PDB entry 6RES | electron microscopy, 4.30 A resolution (low resolution: residue-level contacts below are approximate; hydrogen-bond / salt-bridge calls are withheld) | chains V and Y of the 31 polymer chains in the assembly

== Chain V ==
Molecule: ATP synthase subunit alpha
Source organism: Polytomella sp. Pringsheim 198.80
UniProt: A0ZW40 (A0ZW40_9CHLO); residues 1-562 here = UniProt positions 1-562
Chain sequence (562 residues; numbered 1 to 562; the number before each row is that of its first residue):
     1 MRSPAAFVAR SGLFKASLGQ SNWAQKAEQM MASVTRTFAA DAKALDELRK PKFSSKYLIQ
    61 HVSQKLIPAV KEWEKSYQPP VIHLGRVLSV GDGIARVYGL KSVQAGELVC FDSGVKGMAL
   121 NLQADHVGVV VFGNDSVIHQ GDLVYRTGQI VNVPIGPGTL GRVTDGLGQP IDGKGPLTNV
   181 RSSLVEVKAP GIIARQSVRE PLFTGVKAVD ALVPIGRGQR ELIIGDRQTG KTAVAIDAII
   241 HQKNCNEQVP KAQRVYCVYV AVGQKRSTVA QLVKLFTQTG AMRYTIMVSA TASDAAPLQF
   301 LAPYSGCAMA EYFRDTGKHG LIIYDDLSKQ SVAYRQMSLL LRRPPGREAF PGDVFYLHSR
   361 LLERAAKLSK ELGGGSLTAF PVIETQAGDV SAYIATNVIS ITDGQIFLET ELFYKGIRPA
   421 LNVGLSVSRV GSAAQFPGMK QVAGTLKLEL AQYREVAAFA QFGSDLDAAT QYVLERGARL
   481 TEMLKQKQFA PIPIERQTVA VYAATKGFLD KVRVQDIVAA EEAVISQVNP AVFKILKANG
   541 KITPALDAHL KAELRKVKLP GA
Disordered / not traced: 1-42
Differences from the reference sequence: conflict Arg266 (Lys in A0ZW40)
Metal / ion sites: Mg2+: Thr232 (together with ATP)
Ligand contacts: ATP (adenosine-5'-triphosphate): Asp226, Arg227, Gln228, Thr229, Gly230, Lys231, Thr232, Ala233, Gln264, Asp326, Phe413, Arg418, Pro419, Gln486, Lys487, Gln488

== Chain Y ==
Molecule: ATP synthase subunit beta
Source organism: Polytomella sp. Pringsheim 198.80
Notes: EC 7.1.2.2
UniProt: A0ZW41 (A0ZW41_9CHLO); residues 1-574 here = UniProt positions 1-574
Chain sequence (574 residues; numbered 1 to 574; the number before each row is that of its first residue):
     1 MALRYAAGLA KNVVQRQGAS LNIARAFAAE PAPAIDAGYV SQVIGPVVDV RFDGELPSIL
    61 SSLEVEGHSV RLVLEVAQHM GDNTVRCIAM DSTDGLVRGQ KVVDTGSPIK VPVGRGTLGR
   121 IMNVIGEPVD EQGPIDAADI WSIHREAPEF TEQSTEQEIL VTGIKVVDLL APYQRGGKIG
   181 LFGGAGVGKT VLIMELINNV AKAHGGFSVF AGVGERTREG NDLYREMIES GVIKLGAERG
   241 NSKCTLVYGQ MNEPPGARAR VALTGLTVAE YFRDIEGQDV LLFVDNIFRF TQANSEVSAL
   301 LGRIPSAVGY QPTLATDLGG LQERITTTTK GSITSVQAVY VPADDLTDPA PATTFAHLDA
   361 TTVLSRSIAE LGIYPAVDPL DSTSRMLNPN VIGAEHYNVA RGVQKVLQDY KNLQDIIAIL
   421 GMDELSEEDK LTVARARKIQ RFLSQPFQVA EVFTGTPGKY VDLADTISGF QGVLTGKYDD
   481 LPEMAFYMVG DIKEVKEKAD KMAKDIASRK EADNKKVSEE LKDIPSLDKL VSEIKEVVIE
   541 EDDGLEEDFK AEALSSETVV LNEEGKSVPL PKKN
Disordered / not traced: 1-35, 557-574
Differences from the reference sequence: conflict Ala350 (Gly in A0ZW41), Leu387 (Arg in A0ZW41)

== How chain V and chain Y interact ==
Contacting residue pairs - 72 pairs, chain V then chain Y:
  Ile59(V) with Asp82(Y)
  Gln60(V) with Asp82(Y)
  Leu88(V) with Gly81(Y)
  Ser89(V) with His79(Y); Met80(Y); Gly81(Y)
  Val90(V) with Ile59(Y); Gln78(Y); His79(Y)
  Gly91(V) with Gln78(Y)
  Asp92(V) with Arg303(Y)
  Asp135(V) with Ile59(Y)
  Ser136(V) with Ser58(Y); Ile59(Y)
  His139(V) with Ser58(Y); His79(Y)
  Gln140(V) with Leu56(Y); His79(Y); Gly81(Y); Asp82(Y); Asn83(Y)
  Val163(V) with Phe150(Y)
  Ile171(V) with Phe150(Y); Thr151(Y)
  Arg227(V) with Phe355(Y)
  Gln228(V) with Leu358(Y); Arg385(Y)
  Lys265(V) with Glu323(Y); Ala356(Y); His357(Y)
  Arg266(V) with Glu146(Y); Ala147(Y); Pro148(Y); Phe150(Y); Gln153(Y); Glu323(Y)
  Ser267(V) with Gln153(Y)
  Val269(V) with Phe150(Y)
  Ala270(V) with Phe150(Y); Gln153(Y); Thr155(Y)
  Gln271(V) with Thr155(Y); Gln157(Y)
  Val273(V) with Phe150(Y)
  Lys274(V) with Thr155(Y)
  Ala292(V) with Thr316(Y)
  Ser293(V) with Ala147(Y); Glu323(Y)
  Asp294(V) with Thr316(Y)
  Lys329(V) with Ala356(Y)
  Arg335(V) with Ser306(Y); Ala307(Y)
  Gln336(V) with Pro312(Y); Thr313(Y); Thr316(Y)
  Leu339(V) with Ile304(Y); Pro305(Y); Ser306(Y); Pro312(Y)
  Leu340(V) with Arg303(Y); Pro312(Y)
  Arg342(V) with Gly302(Y); Ile304(Y)
  Ala349(V) with Ser306(Y); Ala307(Y)
  Glu384(V) with Ala352(Y)
  Gln386(V) with Leu346(Y); Thr347(Y)
  Ala387(V) with Thr347(Y)
  Tyr414(V) with Ser382(Y); Gln404(Y)
  Gln488(V) with Asn388(Y)
Other interface residues (no listed pair), chain V (44 interface residues in all): Ile138, Asp172, Gly263, Ala295, Val332, Glu348
Other interface residues (no listed pair), chain Y (49 interface residues in all): Leu60, Thr84, Glu149, Lys178, Ala315, Gly319, Thr326, Asp359, Leu380, Thr383, Arg401

== In short ==
44 residues of chain V and 49 residues of chain Y are in contact. Bound to chain V: ATP.
Chain V is ATP synthase subunit alpha and chain Y is ATP synthase subunit beta, both from Polytomella sp.
Pringsheim 198.80; the structure, Cryo-EM structure of Polytomella F-ATP synthase, Rotary substate 3C,
composite map, was determined by electron microscopy, deposited together with 6RD4, 6RD5, 6RD6, 6RD7, 6RD8,
6RD9 and 46 further entries.
